8J04 - chains A and D of the 8 polymer chains in the assembly; structure by electron microscopy, 2.70 A resolution.

[Chain A (and D)]
Name: Potassium voltage-gated channel subfamily KQT member 2
Organism: Homo sapiens
Notes: chain D of this document is another copy of the same molecule, construct and numbering; everything in this record applies to it too
UniProtKB: O43526 (KCNQ2_HUMAN); numbering as in UniProt (aligned over 64-702)
Sequence (656 residues; each row starts with the number of its first residue):
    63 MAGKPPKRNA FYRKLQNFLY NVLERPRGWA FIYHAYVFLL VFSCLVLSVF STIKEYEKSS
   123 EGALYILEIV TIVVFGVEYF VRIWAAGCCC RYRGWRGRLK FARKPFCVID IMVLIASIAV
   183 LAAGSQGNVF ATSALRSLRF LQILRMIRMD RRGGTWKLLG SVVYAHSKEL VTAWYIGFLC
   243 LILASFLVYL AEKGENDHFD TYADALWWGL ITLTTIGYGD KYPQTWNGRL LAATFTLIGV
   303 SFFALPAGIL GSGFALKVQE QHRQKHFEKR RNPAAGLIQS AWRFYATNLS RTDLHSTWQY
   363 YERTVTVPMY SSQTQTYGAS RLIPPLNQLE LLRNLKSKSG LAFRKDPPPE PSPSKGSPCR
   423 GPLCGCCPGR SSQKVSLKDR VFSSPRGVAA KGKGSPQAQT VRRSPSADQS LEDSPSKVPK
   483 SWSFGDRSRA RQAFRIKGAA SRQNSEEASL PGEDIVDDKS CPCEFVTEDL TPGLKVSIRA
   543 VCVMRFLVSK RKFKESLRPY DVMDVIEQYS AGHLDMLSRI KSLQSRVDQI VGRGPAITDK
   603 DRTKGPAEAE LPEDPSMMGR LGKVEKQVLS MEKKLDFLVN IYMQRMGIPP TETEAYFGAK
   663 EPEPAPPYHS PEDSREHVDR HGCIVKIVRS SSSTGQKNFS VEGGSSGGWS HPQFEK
Unresolved in the structure: 63-69, 185-194, 368-534, 579-718
Construct notes: initiating methionine (63); expression tag (703-718)
Small-molecule neighbours:
  - 9MF (methyl N-[4-[(4-fluorophenyl)methyl-prop-2-ynyl-amino]-2,6-dimethyl-phenyl]carbamate), molecule 1: Phe-93, His-96, Phe-100, Met-211, Asp-212
  - 9MF, molecule 2: Val-233, Trp-236, Tyr-237, Phe-240
  - 9MF, molecule 3: Ala-235, Trp-236, Gly-239, Phe-240, Phe-304, Phe-305, Pro-308, Leu-312
  - 9MF, molecule 4: Leu-299, Ile-300, Ser-303, Phe-304
From the paper describing this entry:
  - binding site for 9MF: Phe-100, Phe-104, Met-211, Val-233, Trp-236, Tyr-237, Phe-240, Leu-299, Ile-300, Phe-304, Phe-305, Pro-308, Leu-312

[Interface between chain A and chain D]
Pairs across the interface (4; chain A residue first):
  Phe-112(A) / Trp-288(D)  hydrophobic
  Tyr-118(A) / Trp-288(D)
  Trp-288(A) / Phe-112(D)  hydrophobic
  Trp-288(A) / Tyr-118(D)
Also at the interface, not in a pair above, chain A (4 interface residues in all): Ser-314
Also at the interface, not in a pair above, chain D (4 interface residues in all): Ser-314

[Summary]
Chain A and chain D each contribute 4 residues to their interface. Bound to chain A: 4 copies of compound 9MF.
The paper reports a binding site for 9MF at Phe-100(A), Phe-104(A) and Met-211(A) among others.
Both chains are Potassium voltage-gated channel subfamily KQT member 2 (Homo sapiens). Entry 8J04 (Human
KCNQ2-CaM-HN37 complex in the presence of PIP2) was determined by electron microscopy (same publication as
8J00, 8J01, 8J02, 8J03, 8J05 and 8W4U).
